PDB entry 2H4K | X-ray diffraction, 2.30 A resolution | chain A

Chain A:
Molecule: Tyrosine-protein phosphatase non-receptor type 1
Source organism: Homo sapiens
Notes: EC 3.1.3.48; fragment: catalytic domain of PTP1b
Reference sequence: P18031 (PTN1_HUMAN); numbering as in UniProt (aligned over 1-299)
Chain sequence (299 residues; row label = number of the first residue in the row):
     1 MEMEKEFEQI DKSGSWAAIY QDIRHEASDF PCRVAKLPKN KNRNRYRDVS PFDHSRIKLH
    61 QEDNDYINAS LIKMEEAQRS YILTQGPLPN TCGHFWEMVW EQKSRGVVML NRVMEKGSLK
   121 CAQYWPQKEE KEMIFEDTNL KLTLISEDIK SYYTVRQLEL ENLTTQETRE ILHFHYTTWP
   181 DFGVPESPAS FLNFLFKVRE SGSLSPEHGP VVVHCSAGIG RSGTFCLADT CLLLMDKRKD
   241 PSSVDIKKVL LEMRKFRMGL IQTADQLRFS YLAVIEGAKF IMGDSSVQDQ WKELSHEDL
Not modelled in the structure: 1, 299
Swiss-Prot annotation at these positions:
  - active site: C215 (Phosphocysteine intermediate)
  - binding site (substrate): D181, C215 to R221, Q262
  - modified residue: M1 (N-acetylmethionine), Y20 (Phosphotyrosine), S50 (Phosphoserine), Y66 (Phosphotyrosine), C215 (Cysteine persulfide), S242 (Phosphoserine), S243 (Phosphoserine)
  - cross-link: C215 to S216 (N,N-(cysteine-1,S-diyl)serine (Cys-Ser))
  - mutagenesis: S50 (S50A/D: No phosphorylation), D181 (D181A: Substrate-trapping mutant), C215 (C215S: Catalytically inactive mutant; abolishes sulfhydration)
Ligand contacts: 509 (4-bromo-3-(carboxymethoxy)-5-phenylthiophene-2-carboxylic acid): Y46, D48, V49, E115, K120, D181, F182, G183, C215, S216, A217, I219, G220, R221, Q262, Q266

Overview:
Bound to chain A: compound 509. UniProt lists active-site residue C215, 9 substrate-binding residues and 3
mutagenesis sites.
Chain A is Tyrosine-protein phosphatase non-receptor type 1 (Homo sapiens); the structure, Crystal structure
of PTP1B with a monocyclic thiophene inhibitor, was determined by X-ray diffraction, deposited together with
2H4G and 2HB1.
